PDB entry 1C1V | X-ray diffraction, 1.98 A resolution | chains L and H of the 3 polymer chains in the assembly

Chain L:
Name: Thrombin light chain
Source organism: Homo sapiens
Notes: EC 3.4.21.5
UniProtKB: P00734 (THRB_HUMAN); residues 1-14 here correspond to UniProt positions 336-349 (UniProt number = residue number + 335)
Sequence (36 residues; row label = number of the first residue in the row; a row labelled like 14A-14M holds insertion residues (14A, then the next letters in order)):
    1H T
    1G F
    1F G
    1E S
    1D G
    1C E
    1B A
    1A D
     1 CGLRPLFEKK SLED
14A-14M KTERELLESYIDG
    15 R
Curated features (UniProtKB/Swiss-Prot):
  - site: Arg15 (Cleavage)

Chain H:
Name: Thrombin heavy chain
Source organism: Homo sapiens
Notes: EC 3.4.21.5
UniProtKB: P00734 (THRB_HUMAN); aligned to UniProt positions 364-616 over residues 16-247 (the alignment contains insertions or deletions, so no single offset holds)
Sequence (259 residues; numbered 16 to 253 plus 23 insertion-coded residues; 2 numbers in that range are skipped by the numbering (no residue carries them; nothing is unmodelled there); the number before each row is that of its first residue; a row labelled like 60A-60I holds insertion residues (60A, then the next letters in order)):
    16 IVEGSDAEIG MSPWQVMLFR K
   36A S
    37 PQELLCGASL ISDRWVLTAA HCLL
60A-60I YPPWDKNFT
    61 ENDLLVRIGK HSRTRYE
   77A R
    78 NIEKISMLEK IYIHPRYNWR
   97A E
    98 NLDRDIALMK LKKPVAFSDY IHPVCLPDRE TA
129A-129C ASL
   130 LQAGYKGRVT GWGNLKETWT ANVGKGQPSV LQVVNLPIVE RPVCKDSTRI RITDNMFCAG
  190A Y
   191 KP
192A-192D DEGK
   193 RGDACEGDSG GPFVMKSP
210A-210B FN
   211 NRWYQMGIVS WGE
   225 GCD
  227A R
   228 DGKYGFYTHV FRLKKWIQKV IDQFGE
Unresolved in the structure: 148-154
Disulfide bonds: Cys42-Cys58, Cys173-Cys187, Cys197-Cys226
Metal / ion sites: Zn2+: His57, Ser201 (together with bis(5-amidino-benzimidazolyl)methane); Na+: Arg227A, Lys230
Small-molecule neighbours: bis(5-amidino-benzimidazolyl)methane (BAB): Leu41, Cys42, His57, Trp60D, Lys60F, Asp195, Ala196, Cys197, Glu198, Ser201, Val219, Ser220, Trp221, Gly222, Gly225, Cys226, Gly232
Curated features (UniProtKB/Swiss-Prot):
  - region: Ala188 to Val206 (High affinity receptor-binding region which is also known as the TP508 peptide)
  - active site (Charge relay system): His57, Asp102, Ser201
  - glycosylation: Asn60G (N-linked (GlcNAc...) (complex) asparagine)

Chain L / chain H interface:
Inter-chain disulfides: Cys1(L)-Cys122(H)
Residue-residue contacts (74):
  Cys1(L) - Pro120(H)
  Cys1(L) - Val121(H)
  Cys1(L) - Cys122(H)  disulfide
  Cys1(L) - Arg212(H)  hydrogen bond (backbone-side chain)
  Asp1A(L) - His119(H)  salt bridge
  Ala1B(L) - Arg212(H)  hydrogen bond (backbone-side chain)
  Glu1C(L) - Ile47(H)
  Glu1C(L) - Phe114(H)
  Glu1C(L) - Pro120(H)
  Gly1D(L) - Cys122(H)
  Gly1D(L) - Leu123(H)  hydrogen bond (backbone-backbone)
  Ser1E(L) - Cys122(H)  hydrogen bond (backbone-side chain)
  Ser1E(L) - Leu123(H)  hydrogen bond (backbone-backbone)
  Ser1E(L) - Asp125(H)  hydrogen bond
  Ser1E(L) - Tyr214(H)
  Gly1F(L) - Leu123(H)
  Gly1F(L) - Lys241(H)
  Phe1G(L) - Leu123(H)
  Thr1H(L) - Ile47(H)  hydrogen bond (backbone-backbone)
  Thr1H(L) - Ser48(H)
  Thr1H(L) - Leu123(H)
  Thr1H(L) - Ile248(H)
  Thr1H(L) - Glu253(H)
  Gly2(L) - Pro120(H)  hydrogen bond (backbone-backbone)
  Gly2(L) - Val121(H)
  Gly2(L) - Cys122(H)  hydrogen bond (backbone-side chain)
  Gly2(L) - Arg212(H)
  Gly2(L) - Trp213(H)  hydrogen bond (backbone-backbone)
  Leu3(L) - His119(H)
  Leu3(L) - Asn211(H)
  Leu3(L) - Arg212(H)
  Arg4(L) - Gly25(H)
  Arg4(L) - Met26(H)  hydrogen bond (side chain-backbone)
  Arg4(L) - Pro28(H)
  Arg4(L) - Trp29(H)
  Arg4(L) - Arg137(H)
  Arg4(L) - Trp213(H)
  Pro5(L) - Ser115(H)
  Pro5(L) - Asp116(H)
  Pro5(L) - His119(H)
  Leu6(L) - Ile24(H)
  Leu6(L) - Gly25(H)
  Leu6(L) - Asp116(H)
  Phe7(L) - Ile24(H)
  Phe7(L) - Gly25(H)
  Phe7(L) - Met26(H)
  Glu8(L) - Lys208(H)  salt bridge
  Glu8(L) - Asn211(H)
  Glu8(L) - Trp213(H)  hydrogen bond
  Asp14(L) - Glu23(H)
  Asp14(L) - Met26(H)
  Asp14(L) - Arg137(H)  salt bridge
  Lys14A(L) - Glu23(H)  hydrogen bond (backbone-side chain)
  Thr14B(L) - Met26(H)
  Thr14B(L) - Arg137(H)  hydrogen bond
  Thr14B(L) - Asn164(H)
  Glu14C(L) - Arg137(H)
  Glu14C(L) - Lys208(H)  salt bridge
  Glu14E(L) - Lys135(H)  salt bridge
  Glu14E(L) - Asn164(H)
  Glu14E(L) - Tyr190A(H)
  Leu14F(L) - Lys135(H)
  Leu14F(L) - Asn164(H)
  Leu14F(L) - Trp213(H)  hydrophobic
  Leu14G(L) - Lys208(H)
  Leu14G(L) - Pro210(H)  hydrophobic
  Ser14I(L) - Gly133(H)
  Ser14I(L) - Tyr134(H)
  Ser14I(L) - Lys135(H)  hydrogen bond (side chain-backbone)
  Tyr14J(L) - Tyr134(H)  hydrophobic
  Tyr14J(L) - Lys135(H)  hydrogen bond (side chain-backbone)
  Tyr14J(L) - Met207(H)  hydrophobic
  Tyr14J(L) - Lys208(H)  hydrogen bond (side chain-backbone)
  Tyr14J(L) - Pro210(H)  hydrophobic
Interface residues without a listed pair, chain L (28 interface residues in all): Lys9, Ile14K, Arg15
Interface residues without a listed pair, chain H (39 interface residues in all): Tyr117, Pro124, Leu129C, Lys192D, Ile244, Gln245

Overview:
28 residues of chain L and 39 residues of chain H are in contact, with 1 disulfide bond, 17 hydrogen bonds and
5 salt bridges. Polar contacts include Asp1A(L)-His119(H), Glu8(L)-Lys208(H) and Glu14E(L)-Lys135(H). Chain H
binds bis(5-amidino-benzimidazolyl)methane. From UniProt: 3 active-site residues on chain H.
Here chain L is Thrombin light chain and chain H is Thrombin heavy chain, both from Homo sapiens. Entry 1C1V
(Recruiting zinc to mediate potent, specific inhibition of serine proteases) was determined by X-ray
diffraction together with 1C1U and 1C1W from the same study.
